6XMM - chains A and B; structure by X-ray diffraction, 2.11 A resolution.

== Chain A (and B) ==
Molecule: Fructose-bisphosphate aldolase A
Source organism: Homo sapiens
Notes: EC 4.1.2.13; chain B of this document is another copy of the same molecule, construct and numbering; everything in this record applies to it too
Reference sequence: P04075 (ALDOA_HUMAN); residues 1-364 here = UniProt positions 1-364
Amino-acid sequence (364 residues; numbered 1 to 364; the number before each row is that of its first residue):
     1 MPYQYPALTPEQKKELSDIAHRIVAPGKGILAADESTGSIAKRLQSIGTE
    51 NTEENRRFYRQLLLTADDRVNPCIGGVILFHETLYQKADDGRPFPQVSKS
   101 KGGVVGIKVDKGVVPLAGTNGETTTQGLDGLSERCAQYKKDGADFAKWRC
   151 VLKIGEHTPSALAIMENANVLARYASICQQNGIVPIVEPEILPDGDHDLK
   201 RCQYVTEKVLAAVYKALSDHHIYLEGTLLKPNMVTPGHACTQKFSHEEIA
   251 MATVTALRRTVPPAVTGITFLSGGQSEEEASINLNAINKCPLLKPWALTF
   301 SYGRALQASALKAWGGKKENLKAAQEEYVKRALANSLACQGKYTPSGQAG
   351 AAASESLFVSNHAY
Disordered / not traced: 1-4, 346-348, 361-364 (chain B: 1-4, 347-349, 361-364)
Construct notes: engineered mutation Ser98 (Ile in P04075)
Curated features (UniProtKB/Swiss-Prot):
  - active site: Glu188 (Proton acceptor), Lys230 (Schiff-base intermediate with dihydroxyacetone-P)
  - binding site (beta-D-fructose 1,6-bisphosphate): Arg43, Ser272 to Gly274, Ser301, Arg304
  - site: Tyr364 (Necessary for preference for fructose 1,6-bisphosphate over fructose 1-phosphate)
  - modified residue: Tyr5 (Phosphotyrosine), Thr9 (Phosphothreonine), Ser36 (Phosphoserine), Ser39 (Phosphoserine), Lys42 (N6-acetyllysine), Ser46 (Phosphoserine), Lys99 (N6-(2-hydroxyisobutyryl)lysine), Lys108 (N6-acetyllysine), Lys111 (N6-acetyllysine), Ser132 (Phosphoserine), Lys147 (N6-(2-hydroxyisobutyryl)lysine), Ser272 (Phosphoserine), Lys312 (N6-malonyllysine), Lys330 (N6-acetyllysine)
  - cross-link: Lys42 (Glycyl lysine isopeptide (Lys-Gly) (interchain with G-Cter in SUMO1))
  - natural variant: Asp129 (D129G: In GSD12), Glu207 (E207K: In GSD12), Gly303 to Tyr364 (deletion: In GSD12), Cys339 (C339Y: In GSD12), Gly347 (G347S: In GSD12)

== Interface between chain A and chain B ==
Residue-residue contacts - 34 pairs, chain A then chain B:
  Tyr204(A) - His221(B)
  Ala211(A) - Lys215(B)
  Ala211(A) - Ser218(B)
  Ala212(A) - Lys215(B)
  Lys215(A) - Ala211(B)
  Lys215(A) - Ala212(B)
  Lys215(A) - Lys215(B)
  Ser218(A) - Ala211(B)
  His221(A) - Tyr204(B)
  Tyr223(A) - Arg259(B)
  Glu225(A) - Arg259(B)  salt bridge
  Arg258(A) - Pro262(B)
  Arg258(A) - Pro263(B)
  Arg258(A) - Ala264(B)  hydrogen bond (backbone-backbone)
  Arg259(A) - Leu224(B)
  Arg259(A) - Glu225(B)  salt bridge
  Arg259(A) - Pro262(B)
  Arg259(A) - Ala264(B)
  Thr260(A) - Pro262(B)
  Val261(A) - Pro263(B)
  Pro262(A) - Arg258(B)
  Pro262(A) - Arg259(B)
  Pro262(A) - Thr260(B)
  Pro263(A) - Arg258(B)
  Pro263(A) - Val261(B)
  Pro263(A) - Pro295(B)  hydrophobic
  Pro263(A) - Trp296(B)  hydrophobic
  Ala264(A) - Arg258(B)  hydrogen bond (backbone-backbone)
  Ala264(A) - Arg259(B)
  Leu293(A) - Pro295(B)  hydrophobic
  Pro295(A) - Pro263(B)  hydrophobic
  Pro295(A) - Leu293(B)  hydrophobic
  Pro295(A) - Pro295(B)  hydrophobic
  Trp296(A) - Pro263(B)  hydrophobic
Interface residues without a listed pair, chain A (20 interface residues in all): Leu224, Leu257
Interface residues without a listed pair, chain B (19 interface residues in all): Tyr223

== Overview ==
The interface between chain A and chain B involves 20 residues on one side and 19 on the other; the contacts
include 2 hydrogen bonds and 2 salt bridges. Polar contacts include Glu225(A)-Arg259(B) and
Arg258(A)-Ala264(B).
Both chains are Fructose-bisphosphate aldolase A (Homo sapiens). Entry 6XMM (Human aldolase A I98S) was
determined by X-ray diffraction, deposited together with 6XMH, 6XML and 6XMO.
